PDB entry 1NO4 | X-ray diffraction, 2.20 A resolution | chains A and B

# Chain A (and B)
Name: Head morphogenesis protein
Source organism: Bacillus phage phi29
Notes: chain B of this document is another copy of the same molecule, construct and numbering; everything in this record applies to it too
UniProt: P13848 (VG7_BPPH2); residues 2-98 here correspond to UniProt positions 1-97 (UniProt number = residue number - 1)
Amino-acid sequence (97 residues; row label = number of the first residue in the row):
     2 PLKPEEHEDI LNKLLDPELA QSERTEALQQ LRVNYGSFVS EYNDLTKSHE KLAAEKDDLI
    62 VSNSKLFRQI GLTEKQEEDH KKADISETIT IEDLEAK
Disordered / not traced: 79-98 (chain B: 77-98)
Sequence notes: conflict Glu75 (Asp74 in P13848)

# How chain A and chain B interact
Residue-residue contacts - 76 pairs, chain A then chain B:
  Pro2(A) - Tyr36(B)
  Leu3(A) - Tyr36(B)  hydrogen bond (backbone-side chain)
  His8(A) - Leu32(B)
  His8(A) - Tyr36(B)
  Glu9(A) - Arg33(B)  salt bridge
  Leu12(A) - Leu29(B)
  Leu12(A) - Leu32(B)  hydrophobic
  Leu12(A) - Arg33(B)
  Leu15(A) - Arg25(B)  hydrogen bond (backbone-side chain)
  Leu15(A) - Leu29(B)
  Leu16(A) - Gln22(B)  hydrogen bond (backbone-side chain)
  Leu16(A) - Arg25(B)
  Leu16(A) - Thr26(B)
  Leu16(A) - Leu29(B)  hydrophobic
  Pro18(A) - Gln22(B)
  Gln22(A) - Leu16(B)  hydrogen bond (side chain-backbone)
  Gln22(A) - Pro18(B)
  Arg25(A) - Leu15(B)
  Arg25(A) - Leu16(B)
  Arg25(A) - Pro18(B)
  Arg25(A) - Arg25(B)
  Thr26(A) - Leu16(B)
  Leu29(A) - Leu12(B)
  Leu29(A) - Leu15(B)
  Leu29(A) - Leu16(B)  hydrophobic
  Leu32(A) - His8(B)
  Leu32(A) - Leu32(B)  hydrophobic
  Arg33(A) - Glu9(B)  salt bridge
  Arg33(A) - Leu12(B)
  Asn35(A) - Tyr36(B)  hydrogen bond
  Tyr36(A) - Pro2(B)
  Tyr36(A) - Leu3(B)  hydrogen bond (side chain-backbone)
  Tyr36(A) - His8(B)
  Tyr36(A) - Asn35(B)  hydrogen bond
  Tyr36(A) - Phe39(B)
  Phe39(A) - Tyr36(B)  hydrophobic
  Phe39(A) - Phe39(B)  hydrophobic
  Phe39(A) - Val40(B)  hydrophobic
  Phe39(A) - Tyr43(B)  hydrophobic
  Glu42(A) - Tyr43(B)
  Tyr43(A) - Phe39(B)  hydrophobic
  Tyr43(A) - Glu42(B)  hydrogen bond
  Tyr43(A) - Tyr43(B)  hydrophobic
  Tyr43(A) - Leu46(B)  hydrophobic
  Leu46(A) - Tyr43(B)  hydrophobic
  Leu46(A) - Leu46(B)  hydrophobic
  Leu46(A) - Thr47(B)
  Leu46(A) - His50(B)
  Thr47(A) - Leu46(B)
  Ser49(A) - His50(B)  hydrogen bond
  His50(A) - Leu46(B)
  His50(A) - Ser49(B)  hydrogen bond
  His50(A) - His50(B)
  His50(A) - Leu53(B)
  Leu53(A) - His50(B)
  Leu53(A) - Lys57(B)
  Ala54(A) - Leu53(B)
  Glu56(A) - Lys57(B)  salt bridge
  Lys57(A) - Leu53(B)
  Lys57(A) - Glu56(B)  salt bridge
  Lys57(A) - Leu60(B)
  Leu60(A) - Lys57(B)
  Leu60(A) - Leu60(B)  hydrophobic
  Leu60(A) - Ile61(B)  hydrophobic
  Ser63(A) - Asn64(B)  hydrogen bond
  Asn64(A) - Leu60(B)
  Asn64(A) - Ser63(B)  hydrogen bond
  Asn64(A) - Asn64(B)
  Leu67(A) - Asn64(B)
  Leu67(A) - Leu67(B)  hydrophobic
  Leu67(A) - Ile71(B)  hydrophobic
  Phe68(A) - Leu67(B)  hydrophobic
  Gln70(A) - Ile71(B)
  Ile71(A) - Leu67(B)  hydrophobic
  Ile71(A) - Gln70(B)
  Ile71(A) - Ile71(B)  hydrophobic
Other interface residues (no listed pair), chain A (38 interface residues in all): Pro5, Val40, Ile61, Glu75
Other interface residues (no listed pair), chain B (37 interface residues in all): Pro5, Ala54, Phe68

# In short
Chain A and chain B form an interface of 38 and 37 residues respectively, with 12 hydrogen bonds and 4 salt
bridges. Polar contacts include Glu9(A)-Arg33(B), Glu56(A)-Lys57(B) and Leu3(A)-Tyr36(B).
Both chains are Head morphogenesis protein (Bacillus phage phi29). Entry 1NO4 (Crystal Structure of the
pre-assembly scaffolding protein gp7 from the double-stranded DNA bacteriophage phi29) was determined by X-ray
diffraction, deposited together with 1NOH.
